Entry 2ZYZ (X-ray diffraction, 1.70 A resolution); this record covers chains B and D of the 4 polymer chains in the assembly.

== Chain B (and D) ==
Molecule: tRNA-splicing endonuclease
From: Pyrobaculum aerophilum
Notes: EC 3.1.27.9; chain D of this document is another copy of the same molecule, construct and numbering; everything in this record applies to it too
UniProt: Q8ZVI1 (ENDA_PYRAE); residues 1-183 here = UniProt positions 1-183
Sequence (183 residues; numbered 1 to 183; the number before each row is that of its first residue):
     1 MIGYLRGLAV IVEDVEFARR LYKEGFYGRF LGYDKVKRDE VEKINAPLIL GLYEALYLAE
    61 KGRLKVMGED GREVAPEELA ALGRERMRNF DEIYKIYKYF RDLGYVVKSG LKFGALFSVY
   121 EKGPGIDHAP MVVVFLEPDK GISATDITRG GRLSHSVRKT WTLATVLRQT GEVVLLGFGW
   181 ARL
From the paper describing this entry:
  - mutagenesis - R29DEL, L31DEL, D34DEL: abolished catalytic activity
  - mutagenesis - R29DEL, L31DEL, D34DEL: unchanged binding to Putative uncharacterized protein PAE0789

== How chain B and chain D interact ==
Contacting residue pairs - 24 pairs, chain B then chain D:
  L111(B) - A144(D)
  L111(B) - T145(D)
  L111(B) - T148(D)  hydrogen bond (backbone-side chain)
  G114(B) - T145(D)
  G114(B) - T148(D)
  G114(B) - R149(D)
  A115(B) - T145(D)
  A144(B) - L111(D)
  T145(B) - L111(D)
  T145(B) - G114(D)
  T145(B) - A115(D)
  T148(B) - L111(D)  hydrogen bond (side chain-backbone)
  T148(B) - G114(D)
  R149(B) - G114(D)
  R149(B) - R149(D)
  R149(B) - L153(D)
  R152(B) - R152(D)  hydrogen bond (side chain-backbone)
  R152(B) - L153(D)
  R152(B) - S154(D)  hydrogen bond (side chain-backbone)
  R152(B) - H155(D)
  L153(B) - R149(D)
  L153(B) - R152(D)
  S154(B) - R152(D)  hydrogen bond (backbone-side chain)
  H155(B) - R152(D)
Other interface residues (no listed pair), chain B (14 interface residues in all): R88, E137, K140
Other interface residues (no listed pair), chain D (15 interface residues in all): E137, D139, K140, G141

== Summary ==
Chain B and chain D form an interface of 14 and 15 residues respectively, with 5 hydrogen bonds. Among the
polar pairs are L111(B)-T148(D), R152(B)-R152(D) and R152(B)-S154(D). The paper reports that R29DEL, L31DEL
and D34DEL of chain B abolish catalytic activity; R29DEL, L31DEL and D34DEL of chain B leave binding to
Putative uncharacterized protein PAE0789 unchanged.
Both chains are tRNA-splicing endonuclease (Pyrobaculum aerophilum). Entry 2ZYZ (Pyrobaculum aerophilum
splicing endonuclease) was determined by X-ray diffraction.
